PDB entry 3J6J | electron microscopy, 3.64 A resolution | chains A and D of the 8 polymer chains in the assembly

Chain A (and D):
Molecule: Mitochondrial antiviral-signaling protein
Source organism: Homo sapiens
Notes: fragment: N-terminal CARD domain; chain D of this document is another copy of the same molecule, construct and numbering; everything in this record applies to it too
UniProtKB: Q7Z434 (MAVS_HUMAN); numbering as in UniProt (aligned over 1-97)
Amino-acid sequence (97 residues; each row starts with the number of its first residue):
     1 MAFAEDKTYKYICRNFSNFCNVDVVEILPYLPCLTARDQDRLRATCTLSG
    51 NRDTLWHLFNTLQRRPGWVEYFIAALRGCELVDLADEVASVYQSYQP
Differences from the reference sequence: engineered mutation Ala2 (Pro in Q7Z434)
Swiss-Prot annotation at these positions:
  - lipidation: Cys79 (S-palmitoyl cysteine)
  - cross-link (Glycyl lysine isopeptide (Lys-Gly)): Lys7 (interchain with G-Cter in ubiquitin), Lys10 (interchain with G-Cter in ubiquitin)
Reported in the primary citation:
  - mutagenesis - P2A: unchanged signaling

Chain A / chain D interface:
Contacting residue pairs - 5 pairs, chain A then chain D:
  Cys13(A) - Pro29(D)
  Trp56(A) - Pro29(D)
  Trp56(A) - Gln39(D)
  Trp56(A) - Arg43(D)
  His57(A) - Arg43(D)
Other interface residues (no listed pair), chain A (5 interface residues in all): Arg52, Asp53
Other interface residues (no listed pair), chain D (6 interface residues in all): Val25, Glu26, Asp40

Summary:
Chain A and chain D form an interface of 5 and 6 residues respectively. From the paper: P2A of chain A leaves
signaling unchanged.
Chain A and chain D are both Mitochondrial antiviral-signaling protein (Homo sapiens); the structure, 3.6
Angstrom resolution MAVS filament generated from helical reconstruction, was determined by electron
microscopy.
